PDB entry 6GV3 | X-ray diffraction, 1.20 A resolution | chain A

== Chain A ==
Molecule: SUMO-conjugating enzyme SCE1
Organism: Arabidopsis thaliana
Notes: EC 2.3.2.-
UniProt: Q42551 (SCE1_ARATH); numbering as in UniProt (aligned over 1-160)
Sequence (180 residues; numbered -19 to 160; the number before each row is that of its first residue; numbers below 1 keep their minus sign (Met-19 is residue -19)):
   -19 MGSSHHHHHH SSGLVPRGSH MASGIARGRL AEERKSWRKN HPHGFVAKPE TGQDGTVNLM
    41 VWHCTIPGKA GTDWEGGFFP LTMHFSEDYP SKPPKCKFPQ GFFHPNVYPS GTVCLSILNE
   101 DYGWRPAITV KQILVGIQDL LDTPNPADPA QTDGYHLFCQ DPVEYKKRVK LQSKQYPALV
Unresolved in the structure: -19 to 2, 159-160
Construct notes: initiating methionine (-19); expression tag (-18 to 0)
UniProt features mapped onto this chain:
  - active site: Cys94 (Glycyl thioester intermediate)
  - modified residue: Ala2 (N-acetylalanine)
  - mutagenesis: Cys94 (C94S: Loss of activity)
What the authors report for this chain:
  - conformationally variable residues: Tyr135 to Asp141
  - mutagenesis - R7L/G8S/K28V, R7L, R7L/G8S: unchanged catalytic activity
  - mutagenesis - V37M, E67S: decreased catalytic activity
  - mutagenesis - R7L/G8S/K28V/V37M (Tm 49.1 degC): unchanged stability
  - specificity-determining residues: Val37

== In short ==
From UniProt: active-site residue Cys94 and one mutagenesis site. The paper reports that V37M and E67S reduce
catalytic activity; the specificity determinant Val37; 6 substitutions were tested in all.
Chain A is SUMO-conjugating enzyme SCE1 (Arabidopsis thaliana); the structure, Structure of the E2 conjugating
enzyme, SCE1, from Arabidopsis thaliana, was determined by X-ray diffraction (same publication as 6GUM).
